Entry 8TIE (electron microscopy, 8.10 A resolution (very low resolution: no residue pairs are listed; an interface is given only as per-side residue counts)); this record covers chains l and m of the 14 polymer chains in the assembly.

== Chain l ==
Name: Nucleoporin NUP120
From: Saccharomyces cerevisiae
UniProtKB: P35729 (NU120_YEAST); residues 1-1037 here = UniProt positions 1-1037
Chain sequence (1037 residues; numbered 1 to 1037; the number before each row is that of its first residue):
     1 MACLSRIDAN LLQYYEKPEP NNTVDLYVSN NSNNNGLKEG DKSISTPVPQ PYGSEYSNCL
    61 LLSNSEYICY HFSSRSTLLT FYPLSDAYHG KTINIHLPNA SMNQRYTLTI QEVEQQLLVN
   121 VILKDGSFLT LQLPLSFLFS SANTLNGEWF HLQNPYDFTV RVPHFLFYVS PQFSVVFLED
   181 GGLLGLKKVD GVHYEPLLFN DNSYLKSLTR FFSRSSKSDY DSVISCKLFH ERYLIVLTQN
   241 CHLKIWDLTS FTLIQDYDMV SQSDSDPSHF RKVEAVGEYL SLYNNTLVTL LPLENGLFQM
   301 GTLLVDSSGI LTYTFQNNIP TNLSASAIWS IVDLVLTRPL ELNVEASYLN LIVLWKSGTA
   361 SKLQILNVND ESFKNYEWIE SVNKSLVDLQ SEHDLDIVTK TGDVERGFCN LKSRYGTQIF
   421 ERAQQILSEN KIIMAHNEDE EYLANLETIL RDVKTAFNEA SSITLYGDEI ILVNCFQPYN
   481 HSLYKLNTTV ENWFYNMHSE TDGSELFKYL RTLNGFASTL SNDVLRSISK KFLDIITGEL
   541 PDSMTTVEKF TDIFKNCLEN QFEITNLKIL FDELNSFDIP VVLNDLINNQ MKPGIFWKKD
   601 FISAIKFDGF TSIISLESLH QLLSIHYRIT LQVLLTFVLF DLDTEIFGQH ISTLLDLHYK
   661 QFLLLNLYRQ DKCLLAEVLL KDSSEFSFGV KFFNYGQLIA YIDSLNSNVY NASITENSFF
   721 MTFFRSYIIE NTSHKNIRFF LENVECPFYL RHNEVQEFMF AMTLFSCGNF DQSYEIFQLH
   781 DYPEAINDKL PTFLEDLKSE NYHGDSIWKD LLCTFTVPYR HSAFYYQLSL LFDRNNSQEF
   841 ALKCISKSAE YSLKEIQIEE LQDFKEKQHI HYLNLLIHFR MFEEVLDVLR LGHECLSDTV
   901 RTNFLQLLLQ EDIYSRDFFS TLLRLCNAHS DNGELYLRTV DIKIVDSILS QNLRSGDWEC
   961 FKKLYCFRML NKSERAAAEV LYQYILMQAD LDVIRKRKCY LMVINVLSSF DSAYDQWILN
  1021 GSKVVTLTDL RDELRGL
Disordered / not traced: 29-53
Swiss-Prot annotation at these positions:
  - region: Leu131 to Leu152 (Leucine-zipper 1), Leu290 to Leu311 (Leucine-zipper 2)
  - modified residue: Thr417 (Phosphothreonine)

== Chain m ==
Name: Nucleoporin NUP85
From: Saccharomyces cerevisiae
UniProtKB: P46673 (NUP85_YEAST); numbering as in UniProt (aligned over 1-744)
Chain sequence (744 residues; numbered 1 to 744; the number before each row is that of its first residue):
     1 MTIDDSNRLL MDVDQFDFLD DGTAQLSNNK TDEEEQLYKR DPVSGAILVP MTVNDQPIEK
    61 NGDKMPLKFK LGPLSYQNMA FITAKDKYKL YPVRIPRLDT SKEFSAYVSG LFEIYRDLGD
   121 DRVFNVPTIG VVNSNFAKEH NATVNLAMEA ILNELEVFIG RVKDQDGRVN RFYELEESLT
   181 VLNCLRTMYF ILDGQDVEEN RSEFIESLLN WINRSDGEPD EEYIEQVFSV KDSTAGKKVF
   241 ETQYFWKLLN QLVLRGLLSQ AIGCIERSDL LPYLSDTCAV SFDAVSDSIE LLKQYPKDSS
   301 STFREWKNLV LKLSQAFGSS ATDISGELRD YIEDFLLVIG GNQRKILQYS RTWYESFCGF
   361 LLYYIPSLEL SAEYLQMSLE ANVVDITNDW EQPCVDIISG KIHSILPVME SLDSCTAAFT
   421 AMICEAKGLI ENIFEGEKNS DDYSNEDNEM LEDLFSYRNG MASYMLNSFA FELCSLGDKE
   481 LWPVAIGLIA LSATGTRSAK KMVIAELLPH YPFVTNDDIE WMLSICVEWR LPEIAKEIYT
   541 TLGNQMLSAH NIIESIANFS RAGKYELVKS YSWLLFEASC MEGQKLDDPV LNAIVSKNSP
   601 AEDDVIIPQD ILDCVVTNSM RQTLAPYAVL SQFYELRDRE DWGQALRLLL LLIEFPYLPK
   661 HYLVLLVAKF LYPIFLLDDK KLMDEDSVAT VIEVIETKWD DADEKSSNLY ETIIEADKSL
   721 PSSMATLLKN LRKKLNFKLC QAFM
Disordered / not traced: 1-65, 428-459

== Chain l / chain m interface ==
At this resolution (8 A) residue pairs are not listed: 29 residues of chain l and 20 of chain m lie at the interface.

== Summary ==
The interface between chain l and chain m involves 29 residues on one side and 20 on the other.
Here chain l is Nucleoporin NUP120 and chain m is Nucleoporin NUP85, both from Saccharomyces cerevisiae. Entry
8TIE (Double nuclear outer ring of Nup84-complexes from the yeast NPC) was determined by electron microscopy
(same publication as 8T9L).
